8ABK - chains D and I of the 20 polymer chains in the assembly; structure by electron microscopy, 2.50 A resolution.

== Chain D ==
Molecule: YALI0A17468p
Organism: Yarrowia lipolytica
UniProt: Q6CGP7 (Q6CGP7_YARLI); numbering as in UniProt (aligned over 1-330)
Sequence (330 residues; each row starts with the number of its first residue):
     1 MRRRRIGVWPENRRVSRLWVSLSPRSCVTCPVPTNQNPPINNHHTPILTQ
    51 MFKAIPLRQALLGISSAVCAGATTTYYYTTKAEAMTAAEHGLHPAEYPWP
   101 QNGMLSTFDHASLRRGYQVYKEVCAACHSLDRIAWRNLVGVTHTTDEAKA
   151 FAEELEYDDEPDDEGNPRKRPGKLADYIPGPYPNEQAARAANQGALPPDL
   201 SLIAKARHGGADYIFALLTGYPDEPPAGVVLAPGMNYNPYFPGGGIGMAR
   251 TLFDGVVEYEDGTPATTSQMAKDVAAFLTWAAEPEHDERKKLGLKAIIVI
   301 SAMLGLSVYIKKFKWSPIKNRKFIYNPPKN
Unresolved in the structure: 1-84, 329-330
Metal / ion sites: heme c Fe: H128, M248
Small-molecule neighbours:
  - heme c (HEC): V119, V123, C124, C127, H128, N192, A195, L196, P197, P198, L200, I203, R207, Y213, I214, L217, L218, F241, I246, G247, M248, T251, L252, V274, L278
  - phosphatidylethanolamine (PTY): L292, K295, A296, V299, I300, M303

== Chain I ==
Molecule: Complex III subunit 9
Organism: Yarrowia lipolytica
UniProt: Q6CG23 (Q6CG23_YARLI); residue numbers follow UniProt; this construct covers 1-69
Sequence (69 residues; numbered 1 to 69; the number before each row is that of its first residue):
     1 MAWATTFYNVFVKRNSAFVATILASAFVFDMTFETAIDNFWDRINAGKQW
    51 KDIRHKYIEAAGDDDEDDE
Unresolved in the structure: 1-3, 58-69
Small-molecule neighbours: 1,2-diacyl-sn-glycero-3-phosphocholine (PC1): Y8, V12, K13, R14, N15, F18, V19, I22, L23

== How chain D and chain I interact ==
Contacting residue pairs (35; chain D residue first):
  P100(D) - K48(I)  hydrogen bond (backbone-side chain)
  L105(D) - W41(I)
  L105(D) - I44(I)  hydrophobic
  L105(D) - N45(I)  hydrogen bond (backbone-side chain)
  S106(D) - N45(I)
  S106(D) - K48(I)
  T107(D) - W41(I)
  T107(D) - N45(I)  hydrogen bond (backbone-side chain)
  T107(D) - K48(I)  hydrogen bond (backbone-side chain)
  T107(D) - Q49(I)
  F108(D) - K48(I)
  D109(D) - K48(I)
  H110(D) - K48(I)  hydrogen bond (backbone-backbone)
  H110(D) - W50(I)
  H110(D) - I53(I)
  A111(D) - I53(I)
  R114(D) - Y57(I)  hydrogen bond
  G140(D) - W50(I)
  V141(D) - W50(I)
  T142(D) - W50(I)
  H143(D) - W50(I)
  T144(D) - W50(I)
  T144(D) - Y57(I)
  E147(D) - Y57(I)
  D287(D) - W41(I)
  K290(D) - W41(I)
  K291(D) - D38(I)  salt bridge
  K291(D) - W41(I)
  L294(D) - F40(I)  hydrophobic
  K295(D) - F33(I)
  K295(D) - E34(I)
  K295(D) - I37(I)
  I298(D) - F33(I)  hydrophobic
  I298(D) - I37(I)  hydrophobic
  V299(D) - F33(I)  hydrophobic
Interface residues without a listed pair, chain D (24 interface residues in all): M104, E260
Interface residues without a listed pair, chain I (15 interface residues in all): F29, G47

== Overview ==
24 residues of chain D face 15 of chain I across their interface, with 6 hydrogen bonds and 1 salt bridge.
Among the polar pairs are K291(D)-D38(I), P100(D)-K48(I) and L105(D)-N45(I). Chain D binds heme c and
phosphatidylethanolamine. Ligands of chain I: 1,2-diacyl-sn-glycero-3-phosphocholine.
Chain D is YALI0A17468p and chain I is Complex III subunit 9, both from Yarrowia lipolytica; the structure,
Complex III2 from Yarrowia lipolytica, decylubiquinol bound, b-position, was determined by electron microscopy
together with 8AB6, 8AB7, 8AB8, 8AB9, 8ABA, 8ABB and 11 further entries from the same study.
